PDB entry 9CLW | electron microscopy, 3.19 A resolution | chains A and N of the 5 polymer chains in the assembly

# Chain A
Name: Guanine nucleotide-binding protein G(q) subunit alpha
Organism: Homo sapiens
Chain sequence (246 residues; row label = number of the first residue in the row):
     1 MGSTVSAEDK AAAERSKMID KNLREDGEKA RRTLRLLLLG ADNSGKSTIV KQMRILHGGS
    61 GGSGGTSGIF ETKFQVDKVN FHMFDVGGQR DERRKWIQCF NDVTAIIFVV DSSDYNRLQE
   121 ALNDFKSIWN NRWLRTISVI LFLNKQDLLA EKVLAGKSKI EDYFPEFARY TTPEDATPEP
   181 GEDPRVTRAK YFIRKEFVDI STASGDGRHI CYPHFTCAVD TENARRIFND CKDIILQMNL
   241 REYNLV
Not modelled in the structure: 1-4, 54-67

# Chain N
Name: scFv16
Organism: Mus musculus
Notes: antibody fragment or engineered binder
Chain sequence (266 residues; each row starts with the number of its first residue):
     2 VQLVESGGGL VQPGGSRKLS CSASGFAFSS FGMHWVRQAP EKGLEWVAYI SSGSGTIYYA
    62 DTVKGRFTIS RDDPKNTLFL QMTSLRSEDT AMYYCVRSIY YYGSSPFDFW GQGTTLTVSA
   122 GGGGSGGGGS GGGGSADIVM TQATSSVPVT PGESVSISCR SSKSLLHSNG NTYLYWFLQR
   182 PGQSPQLLIY RMSNLASGVP DRFSGSGSGT AFTLTISRLE AEDVGVYYCM QHLEYPLTFG
   242 AGTKLELLEE NLYFQGASHH HHHHHH
Not modelled in the structure: 121-136, 249-267
Cystine bridges: Cys22-Cys96, Cys160-Cys230

# How chain A and chain N interact
Residue-residue contacts (19):
  Val5(A) with His168(N)
  Ser6(A) with His168(N); Tyr174(N); His233(N); Leu234(N)
  Ala7(A) with His233(N); Leu234(N)
  Glu8(A) with Tyr174(N)
  Ala11(A) with Tyr101(N), hydrophobic
  Ala12(A) with Tyr101(N)
  Glu14(A) with Ser52(N), hydrogen bond; Ser53(N); Gly56(N); Thr57(N)
  Arg15(A) with Ser31(N); Ile100(N); Tyr101(N); Tyr102(N)
  Met18(A) with Ser53(N)
Other interface residues (no listed pair), chain N (14 interface residues in all): Tyr50, Gly54

# Overview
9 residues of chain A face 14 of chain N across their interface, with 1 hydrogen bond. The hydrogen-bonded
pair is Glu14(A)-Ser52(N).
Here chain A is Guanine nucleotide-binding protein G(q) subunit alpha (Homo sapiens) and chain N is scFv16
(Mus musculus). Entry 9CLW (Cryo-EM structure of Gq-coupled FFA2 in complex with TUG-1375 and 4-CMTB) was
determined by electron microscopy, deposited together with 9CM3, 9CM7 and 9NS9.
